3HCR - chains A and B; structure by X-ray diffraction, 2.20 A resolution.

Chain A:
Molecule: Ferrochelatase, mitochondrial
Source organism: Homo sapiens
Notes: EC 4.99.1.1
UniProt: P22830 (HEMH_HUMAN); numbering as in UniProt (aligned over 65-423)
Amino-acid sequence (359 residues; row label = number of the first residue in the row):
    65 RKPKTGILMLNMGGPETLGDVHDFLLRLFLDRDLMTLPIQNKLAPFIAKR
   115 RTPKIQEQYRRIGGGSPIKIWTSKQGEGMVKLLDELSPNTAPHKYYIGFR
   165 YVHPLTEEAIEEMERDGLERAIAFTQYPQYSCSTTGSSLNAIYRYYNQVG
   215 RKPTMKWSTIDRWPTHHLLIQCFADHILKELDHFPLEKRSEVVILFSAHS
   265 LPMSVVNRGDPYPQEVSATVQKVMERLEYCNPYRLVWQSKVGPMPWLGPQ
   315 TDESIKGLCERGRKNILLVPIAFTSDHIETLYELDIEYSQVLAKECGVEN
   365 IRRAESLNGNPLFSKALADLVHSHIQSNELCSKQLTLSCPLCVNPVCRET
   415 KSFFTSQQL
UniProt features mapped onto this chain:
  - active site: His230, Asp383
  - binding site (protoporphyrin IX): Arg115, Tyr123, Ser130
  - binding site ([2Fe-2S] cluster): Cys196, Cys403, Cys406, Cys411
  - modified residue: Lys138 (N6-succinyllysine), Lys415 (N6-acetyllysine)
Ion coordination: 2Fe-2S cluster Fe: Cys196, Cys403, Cys406, Cys411
Small-molecule neighbours:
  - cholic acid (CHD), molecule 1: Phe93, Met99, Thr100, Leu101, Arg114, Arg115, Pro266, Ser268, Val305, Gly306, Pro307, Met308, Trp310
  - cholic acid (CHD), molecule 2: Leu101, Pro102, Leu107
  - fe(III) deuteroporphyrin ix (FDE): Met76, Phe88, Leu89, Leu92, Phe93, Leu98, Met99, Arg115, Ile119, Tyr123, Ser195, Ser197, Thr198, His263, Ser264, Leu265, Pro266, Tyr276, Ser303, Val305, Trp310, Phe337, His341, Ile342
  - 2Fe-2S cluster (FES): Cys196, Arg272, Ser402, Cys403, Cys406, Asn408, Cys411
  - oxygen molecule (OXY): Met76, Leu98, Tyr165, Ser197
From the paper describing this entry:
  - binding site for fe(III) deuteroporphyrin ix: Arg115
  - conformationally variable residues (side-chain flip): Phe337

Chain B:
Molecule: Ferrochelatase, mitochondrial
Source organism: Homo sapiens
Notes: EC 4.99.1.1
UniProt: P22830 (HEMH_HUMAN); residues 565-923 here correspond to UniProt positions 65-423 (UniProt number = residue number - 500)
Amino-acid sequence (359 residues; each row starts with the number of its first residue):
   565 RKPKTGILMLNMGGPETLGDVHDFLLRLFLDRDLMTLPIQNKLAPFIAKR
   615 RTPKIQEQYRRIGGGSPIKIWTSKQGEGMVKLLDELSPNTAPHKYYIGFR
   665 YVHPLTEEAIEEMERDGLERAIAFTQYPQYSCSTTGSSLNAIYRYYNQVG
   715 RKPTMKWSTIDRWPTHHLLIQCFADHILKELDHFPLEKRSEVVILFSAHS
   765 LPMSVVNRGDPYPQEVSATVQKVMERLEYCNPYRLVWQSKVGPMPWLGPQ
   815 TDESIKGLCERGRKNILLVPIAFTSDHIETLYELDIEYSQVLAKECGVEN
   865 IRRAESLNGNPLFSKALADLVHSHIQSNELCSKQLTLSCPLCVNPVCRET
   915 KSFFTSQQL
UniProt features mapped onto this chain:
  - active site: His730, Asp883
  - binding site (protoporphyrin IX): Arg615, Tyr623, Ser630
  - binding site ([2Fe-2S] cluster): Cys696, Cys903, Cys906, Cys911
  - modified residue: Lys638 (N6-succinyllysine), Lys915 (N6-acetyllysine)
Ion coordination: 2Fe-2S cluster Fe: Cys696, Cys903, Cys906, Cys911
Small-molecule neighbours:
  - cholic acid (CHD), molecule 1: Phe593, Met599, Thr600, Leu601, Arg614, Arg615, Pro766, Ser768, Val805, Gly806, Pro807, Met808, Trp810
  - cholic acid (CHD), molecule 2: Leu601, Pro602, Leu607, Phe610, Ile611, Arg614
  - fe(III) deuteroporphyrin ix (FDE): Met576, Phe588, Leu589, Leu592, Phe593, Leu598, Met599, Arg615, Ile619, Tyr623, Ser695, Ser697, Thr698, His763, Ser764, Leu765, Pro766, Tyr776, Ser803, Val805, Trp810, Phe837, His841, Ile842
  - 2Fe-2S cluster (FES): Cys696, Arg772, Ser902, Cys903, Cys906, Asn908, Cys911
  - oxygen molecule (OXY): Met576, Leu598, Tyr665, Ser697, Thr698

How chain A and chain B interact:
Pairs across the interface (76):
  Pro228(A) with Gln785(B)
  Thr229(A) with Glu789(B)
  Val257(A) with Leu901(B), hydrophobic
  Met267(A) with Met767(B), hydrophobic
  Val270(A) with Gly812(B); Pro813(B)
  Asn271(A) with Gly812(B), hydrogen bond (side chain-backbone); Pro813(B)
  Gly273(A) with Arg798(B), hydrogen bond (backbone-side chain); Pro813(B)
  Pro275(A) with Arg798(B)
  Gln278(A) with Ser781(B), hydrogen bond (side chain-backbone); Gln785(B), hydrogen bond; Tyr797(B), hydrogen bond
  Ser281(A) with Gln778(B), hydrogen bond (backbone-side chain); Ser781(B)
  Ala282(A) with Gln785(B)
  Val284(A) with Gln778(B)
  Gln285(A) with Pro728(B); Gln778(B), hydrogen bond; Ala782(B)
  Lys286(A) with Lys786(B); Glu789(B), salt bridge
  Glu289(A) with Thr729(B), hydrogen bond; Lys786(B), salt bridge
  Tyr293(A) with Lys897(B)
  Cys294(A) with Lys897(B)
  Asn295(A) with Lys897(B)
  Pro296(A) with Lys897(B); Gln898(B); Leu901(B), hydrophobic
  Tyr297(A) with Gln778(B), hydrogen bond; Gln898(B); Leu901(B)
  Arg298(A) with Gly773(B), hydrogen bond (side chain-backbone); Pro775(B); Leu901(B); Ser902(B); Cys903(B)
  Gly312(A) with Val770(B); Asn771(B), hydrogen bond (backbone-side chain)
  Pro313(A) with Val770(B); Asn771(B); Gly773(B)
  Glu317(A) with Asn771(B); Leu905(B)
  Ser318(A) with Pro904(B)
  Gly321(A) with Pro904(B)
  Leu322(A) with Leu901(B), hydrophobic; Pro904(B)
  Arg325(A) with Cys903(B); Pro904(B), hydrogen bond (side chain-backbone); Leu905(B); Cys906(B), hydrogen bond (side chain-backbone)
  Arg327(A) with Thr900(B), hydrogen bond (side chain-backbone); Leu901(B)
  Lys397(A) with Tyr793(B); Cys794(B); Asn795(B); Pro796(B)
  Gln398(A) with Pro796(B); Tyr797(B)
  Thr400(A) with Arg827(B), hydrogen bond (backbone-side chain)
  Leu401(A) with Val757(B), hydrophobic; Pro796(B), hydrophobic; Tyr797(B); Arg798(B), hydrogen bond (backbone-side chain); Arg827(B)
  Cys403(A) with Arg798(B), hydrogen bond
  Pro404(A) with Ser818(B); Gly821(B); Leu822(B); Arg825(B), hydrogen bond (backbone-side chain)
  Leu405(A) with Glu817(B); Arg825(B)
  Cys406(A) with Arg825(B), hydrogen bond (backbone-side chain)
Also at the interface, not in a pair above, chain A (43 interface residues in all): Pro277, Leu299, Trp310, Leu311, Ser402, Val407
Also at the interface, not in a pair above, chain B (43 interface residues in all): Pro777, Val784, Leu799, Trp810, Leu811, Val907

In short:
The chain A/chain B interface involves 43 residues from each chain, with 19 hydrogen bonds and 2 salt bridges.
Among the polar pairs are Lys286(A)-Glu789(B), Glu289(A)-Lys786(B) and Asn271(A)-Gly812(B). The paper reports
a binding site for fe(III) deuteroporphyrin ix at Arg115(A); conformational variability at Phe337(A).
Both chains are Ferrochelatase, mitochondrial (Homo sapiens). Entry 3HCR (Human Ferrochelatase with
deuteroporphyrin and Ni Bound) was determined by X-ray diffraction (same publication as 3HCN, 3HCO and 3HCP).
